Entry 5AVC (X-ray diffraction, 2.40 A resolution); this record covers chains E and I of the 10 polymer chains in the assembly.

# Chain E
Protein: Histone H3.1
Source organism: Homo sapiens
UniProtKB: P68431 (H31_HUMAN); residues 0-135 here correspond to UniProt positions 1-136 (UniProt number = residue number + 1)
Amino-acid sequence (139 residues; numbered -3 to 135; the number before each row is that of its first residue; numbers below 1 keep their minus sign (Gly-3 is residue -3)):
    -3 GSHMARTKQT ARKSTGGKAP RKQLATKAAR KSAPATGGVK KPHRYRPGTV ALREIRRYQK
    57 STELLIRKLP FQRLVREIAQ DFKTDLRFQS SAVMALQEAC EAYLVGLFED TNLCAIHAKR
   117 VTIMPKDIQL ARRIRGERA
Not modelled in the structure: -3 to 36
Construct notes: expression tag (-3 to -1)
Metal / ion sites: Mn2+: Asp77 (shared with 1 residue of chain D)
Swiss-Prot annotation at these positions:
  - modified residue: Arg2 (Asymmetric dimethylarginine), Thr3 (Phosphothreonine), Lys4 (Allysine), Gln5 (5-glutamyl dopamine), Thr6 (Phosphothreonine), Arg8 (Citrulline), Lys9 (N6,N6,N6-trimethyllysine), Ser10 (ADP-ribosylserine), Thr11 (Phosphothreonine), Lys14 (N6-(2-hydroxyisobutyryl)lysine), Arg17 (Asymmetric dimethylarginine), Lys18 (N6-(2-hydroxyisobutyryl)lysine), Lys23 (N6-(2-hydroxyisobutyryl)lysine), Arg26 (Citrulline), Lys27 (N6,N6,N6-trimethyllysine), Ser28 (ADP-ribosylserine), Lys36 (N6,N6,N6-trimethyllysine), Lys37 (N6-methyllysine), Tyr41 (Phosphotyrosine), Lys56 (N6,N6,N6-trimethyllysine) and 8 more in UniProt
  - lipidation: Lys18 (N6-decanoyllysine)

# Chain I
Molecule: 147-nt DNA strand
Sequence (147 nucleotides; numbered -73 to 73; the number before each row is that of its first residue; numbers below 1 keep their minus sign (DA-73 is residue -73)):
   -73 ATCAATATCC ACCTGCAGAT ACTACCAAAA GTGTATTTGG AAACTGCTCC ATCAAAAGGC
   -13 ATGTTCAGCT GGAATCCAGC TGAACATGCC TTTTGATGGA GCAGTTTCCA AATACACTTT
    47 TGGTAGTATC TGCAGGTGGA TATTGAT
Metal / ion sites: Mn2+ site 1: DG-35, DG-34; Mn2+ site 2 near DG-3 (its only coordinating residue here); Mn2+ site 3 near DG27 (its only coordinating residue here); Mn2+ site 4 near DG48 (its only coordinating residue here); Mn2+ site 5 near DG61 (its only coordinating residue here)

# Chain E / chain I interface
Pairs across the interface (30):
  His39(E) with DA-69(I), phosphate contact; DT-68(I), sugar contact; DA10(I), sugar contact
  Arg40(E) with DG8(I), base contact; DA9(I), hydrogen bond to the base; DA10(I), hydrogen bond to the sugar
  Tyr41(E) with DT-68(I), hydrogen bond to the phosphate; DA-67(I), sugar contact; DA9(I), sugar contact; DA10(I), hydrogen bond to the phosphate
  Arg42(E) with DA9(I), sugar contact
  Pro43(E) with DG8(I), phosphate contact; DA9(I), sugar contact
  Gly44(E) with DG8(I), hydrogen bond to the phosphate; DA9(I), hydrogen bond to the phosphate
  Thr45(E) with DA9(I), hydrogen bond to the phosphate
  Val46(E) with DA9(I), hydrogen bond to the phosphate; DA10(I), phosphate contact
  Ala47(E) with DA9(I), hydrogen bond to the phosphate
  Arg49(E) with DA-67(I), sugar contact; DT-66(I), salt bridge to the phosphate
  Arg63(E) with DT17(I), hydrogen bond to the phosphate; DT18(I), salt bridge to the phosphate
  Lys64(E) with DT18(I), hydrogen bond to the phosphate
  Leu65(E) with DT17(I), phosphate contact; DT18(I), hydrogen bond to the phosphate
  Pro66(E) with DT17(I), phosphate contact
  Arg69(E) with DT17(I), salt bridge to the phosphate
  Arg83(E) with DA26(I), phosphate contact; DG27(I), sugar contact
Also at the interface, not in a pair above, chain E (18 interface residues in all): Lys56, Thr118
Also at the interface, not in a pair above, chain I (13 interface residues in all): DC-65, DT7

# In short
18 residues of chain E and 13 residues of chain I are in contact, with 12 hydrogen bonds and 3 salt bridges.
Polar contacts include Arg40(E)-DA9(I), Arg40(E)-DA10(I) and Tyr41(E)-DT-68(I). The Mn2+ site 1 is built by
DG-35(I) and DG-34(I).
Chain E is Histone H3.1 (Homo sapiens) and chain I is a 147-nt DNA strand; the structure, human nucleosome
core particle, was determined by X-ray diffraction, deposited together with 5AV5, 5AV6, 5AV8, 5AV9 and 5AVB.
